PDB entry 2Y5H | X-ray diffraction, 1.33 A resolution | chains A and L

# Chain A
Protein: Activated factor xa heavy chain
From: Homo sapiens
Notes: EC 3.4.21.6
UniProt: P00742 (FA10_HUMAN); the construct lacks a stretch of the UniProt sequence and is renumbered around it, so the offset changes along the chain: 16-61 = UniProt 235-280; 62-124 = UniProt 282-344; 125-131 = UniProt 346-352; 132-145 = UniProt 355-368; 4 more segments
Sequence (234 residues; numbered 16 to 244 plus 7 insertion-coded residues; 2 numbers in that range are skipped by the numbering (no residue carries them; nothing is unmodelled there); the number before each row is that of its first residue; a row labelled like 131A-131B holds insertion residues (131A, then the next letters in order)):
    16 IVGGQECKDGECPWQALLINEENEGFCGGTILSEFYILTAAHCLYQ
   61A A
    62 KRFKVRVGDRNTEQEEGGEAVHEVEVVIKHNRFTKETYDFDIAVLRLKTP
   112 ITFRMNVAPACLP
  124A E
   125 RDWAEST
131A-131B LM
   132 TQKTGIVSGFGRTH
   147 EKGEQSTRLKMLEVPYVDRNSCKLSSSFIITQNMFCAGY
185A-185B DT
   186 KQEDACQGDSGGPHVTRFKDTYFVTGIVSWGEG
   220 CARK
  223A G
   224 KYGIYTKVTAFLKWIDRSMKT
Sequence notes: engineered mutation Glu-150 (Arg372 in P00742)
Swiss-Prot annotation at these positions:
  - active site (Charge relay system): His-57, Asp-102, Ser-195
Disulfide bonds: Cys-22/Cys-27, Cys-42/Cys-58, Cys-168/Cys-182, Cys-191/Cys-220
Ion coordination: Na+ site 1: Asp-70, Asn-72, Gln-75, Glu-80; Na+ site 2: Tyr-185, Asp-185A, Arg-222, Lys-224
Small-molecule neighbours: Y5H (3-[(3as,4r,5s,8as,8br)-4-[2-(5-chlorothiophen-2-yl)-1,3-oxazol-4-yl]-1,3-dioxo-4,6,7,8,8a,8b-hexahydro-3ah-pyrrolo[3,4-a]pyrrolizin-2-yl]propyl-trimethyl-azanium): Lys-96, Glu-97, Thr-98, Tyr-99, Phe-174, Asp-189, Ala-190, Cys-191, Gln-192, Ser-195, Val-213, Ser-214, Trp-215, Gly-216, Gly-218, Cys-220, Gly-226, Ile-227, Tyr-228

# Chain L
Protein: Factor X light chain
From: Homo sapiens
Notes: EC 3.4.21.6
UniProt: P00742 (FA10_HUMAN); residues 87-140 here correspond to UniProt positions 127-180 (UniProt number = residue number + 40)
Sequence (54 residues; numbered 87 to 140; the number before each row is that of its first residue):
    87 KLCSLDNGDCDQFCHEEQNSVVCSCARGYTLADNGKACIPTGPYPCGKQT
   137 LERR
Disulfide bonds: Cys-89/Cys-100, Cys-96/Cys-109, Cys-111/Cys-124

# How chain A and chain L interact
Pairs across the interface - 46 pairs, chain A then chain L:
  Asp-24(A) / Leu-137(L)
  Asp-24(A) / Arg-139(L)  salt bridge
  Gly-25(A) / Gln-135(L)
  Gly-25(A) / Thr-136(L)  hydrogen bond (backbone-backbone)
  Glu-26(A) / Gln-135(L)  hydrogen bond (backbone-side chain)
  Glu-26(A) / Leu-137(L)
  Pro-28(A) / Lys-134(L)
  Pro-28(A) / Thr-136(L)
  Trp-29(A) / Gly-133(L)
  Trp-29(A) / Lys-134(L)
  Phe-114(A) / Tyr-130(L)  hydrophobic
  Arg-115(A) / Tyr-130(L)
  Arg-115(A) / Thr-136(L)
  Met-116(A) / Tyr-130(L)
  Met-116(A) / Thr-136(L)  hydrogen bond
  Met-116(A) / Arg-139(L)
  Asn-117(A) / Thr-136(L)  hydrogen bond (backbone-side chain)
  Ala-119(A) / Thr-136(L)
  Pro-120(A) / Tyr-130(L)
  Pro-120(A) / Cys-132(L)
  Pro-120(A) / Gly-133(L)  hydrogen bond (backbone-backbone)
  Ala-121(A) / Cys-132(L)
  Ala-121(A) / Gly-133(L)
  Cys-122(A) / Cys-132(L)  disulfide
  Cys-122(A) / Gly-133(L)
  Leu-123(A) / Phe-99(L)
  Pro-124(A) / Phe-99(L)  hydrophobic
  Glu-124A(A) / Phe-99(L)
  Glu-124A(A) / His-101(L)  salt bridge
  Trp-127(A) / Asn-93(L)  hydrogen bond
  Trp-127(A) / Gln-98(L)  hydrogen bond (side chain-backbone)
  Trp-127(A) / Phe-99(L)  hydrophobic
  Trp-127(A) / Cys-100(L)
  Phe-203(A) / Asn-93(L)
  Phe-203(A) / Asp-97(L)
  Lys-204(A) / Cys-96(L)  hydrogen bond (side chain-backbone)
  Lys-204(A) / Asp-97(L)
  Lys-204(A) / Lys-134(L)
  Asp-205(A) / Gly-133(L)
  Asp-205(A) / Lys-134(L)  hydrogen bond (backbone-side chain)
  Thr-206(A) / Cys-132(L)
  Thr-206(A) / Gly-133(L)
  Thr-206(A) / Lys-134(L)  hydrogen bond
  Tyr-207(A) / Gly-133(L)  hydrogen bond (backbone-backbone)
  Tyr-207(A) / Gln-135(L)
  Phe-208(A) / Phe-99(L)  hydrophobic
Other interface residues (no listed pair), chain A (25 interface residues in all): Val-118, Thr-131
Other interface residues (no listed pair), chain L (19 interface residues in all): Asp-95, Ala-112, Tyr-115, Pro-131
Inter-chain disulfides: Cys-122(A)/Cys-132(L)

# In short
Chain A and chain L form an interface of 25 and 19 residues respectively, with 1 disulfide bond, 11 hydrogen
bonds and 2 salt bridges. Polar contacts include Asp-24(A)/Arg-139(L), Glu-124A(A)/His-101(L) and
Glu-26(A)/Gln-135(L). Bound to chain A: compound Y5H.
Chain A is Activated factor xa heavy chain and chain L is Factor X light chain, both from Homo sapiens; the
structure, Factor xa - cation inhibitor complex, was determined by X-ray diffraction (same publication as
2Y5F).
